PDB entry 6WQD | X-ray diffraction, 1.95 A resolution | chains A and C of the 4 polymer chains in the assembly

# Chain A (and C)
Molecule: Non-structural protein 7
Organism: Severe acute respiratory syndrome coronavirus 2
Notes: chain C of this document is another copy of the same molecule, construct and numbering; everything in this record applies to it too
Reference sequence: P0DTD1 (R1AB_SARS2); residues 1-83 here correspond to UniProt positions 3860-3942 (UniProt number = residue number + 3859)
Chain sequence (86 residues; each row starts with the number of its first residue; numbers below 1 keep their minus sign (Ser-2 is residue -2)):
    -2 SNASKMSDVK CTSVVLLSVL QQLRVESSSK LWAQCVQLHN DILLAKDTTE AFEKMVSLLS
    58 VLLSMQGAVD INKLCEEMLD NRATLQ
Unresolved in the structure: 72-83 (chain C: -2, 72-83)
Differences from the reference sequence: expression tag (-2 to 0)
Curated features (UniProtKB/Swiss-Prot):
  - site: Gln83 (Cleavage)

# Interface between chain A and chain C
Cross-chain cystine bridges: Cys8(A)-Cys8(C)
Pairs across the interface (7):
  Cys8(A) - Cys8(C)  disulfide
  Cys8(A) - Thr9(C)
  Cys8(A) - Val12(C)  hydrophobic
  Thr9(A) - Cys8(C)
  Val11(A) - Val12(C)  hydrophobic
  Val12(A) - Cys8(C)  hydrophobic
  Ser15(A) - Val11(C)
Other interface residues (no listed pair), chain A (6 interface residues in all): Asp5
Other interface residues (no listed pair), chain C (6 interface residues in all): Asp5, Ser15

# In short
The chain A/chain C interface involves 6 residues from each chain; the contacts include 1 disulfide bond.
Both chains are Non-structural protein 7 (Severe acute respiratory syndrome coronavirus 2). Entry 6WQD (The
1.95 A Crystal Structure of the Co-factor Complex of NSP7 and the C-terminal Domain of ...) was determined by
X-ray diffraction (same publication as 6XIP and 6WIQ).
